PDB entry 7ZME | electron microscopy, 2.83 A resolution | chains U and W of the 26 polymer chains in the assembly

# Chain U
Name: NADH-ubiquinone oxidoreductase
From: Chaetomium thermophilum var. thermophilum DSM 1495
UniProtKB: G0S0R3 (G0S0R3_CHATD); residue numbers follow UniProt; this construct covers 1-186
Chain sequence (186 residues; numbered 1 to 186; the number before each row is that of its first residue):
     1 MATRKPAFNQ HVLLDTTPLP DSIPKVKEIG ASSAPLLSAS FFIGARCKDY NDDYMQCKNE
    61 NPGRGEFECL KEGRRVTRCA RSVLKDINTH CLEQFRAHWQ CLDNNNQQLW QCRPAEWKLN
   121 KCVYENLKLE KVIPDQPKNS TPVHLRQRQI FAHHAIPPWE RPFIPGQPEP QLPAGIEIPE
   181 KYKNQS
Disordered / not traced: 170-186
Cystine bridges: Cys47-Cys79, Cys57-Cys69, Cys101-Cys112

# Chain W
Name: NADH dehydrogenase [ubiquinone] 1 alpha subcomplex subunit 13
From: Chaetomium thermophilum var. thermophilum DSM 1495
UniProtKB: G0SB83 (G0SB83_CHATD); residue numbers follow UniProt; this construct covers 1-121
Chain sequence (121 residues; row label = number of the first residue in the row):
     1 MPQDMPPPGG YEAVQYKRNL PSRGLFRPRP LLAGAAVLML YGWYKLVKGI REQNELAREK
    61 MWARIHLIPL LQAEEDRDHV RRYLADQARE KGLLGENIKV YNSDRYVRPT FAVTPSKPAQ
   121 E
Disordered / not traced: 1-22
Ligand contacts:
  - 1,2-Distearoyl-sn-glycerophosphoethanolamine (3PE), molecule 1: Arg23, Gly24, Leu25, Arg27, Pro30, Leu31, Gly34, Ala35, Leu38
  - 1,2-Distearoyl-sn-glycerophosphoethanolamine (3PE), molecule 2: Met39, Leu40, Trp43, Tyr44, Val47, Lys48, Arg51

# How chain U and chain W interact
Pairs across the interface (88):
  Met1(U) - His79(W)
  Met1(U) - Arg108(W)
  Met1(U) - Pro109(W)
  Ala2(U) - Pro109(W)  hydrogen bond (backbone-backbone)
  Thr3(U) - Arg108(W)
  His11(U) - Pro118(W)
  Leu13(U) - Arg82(W)  hydrogen bond (backbone-side chain)
  Leu13(U) - Ala112(W)  hydrophobic
  Leu13(U) - Val113(W)
  Leu13(U) - Pro115(W)
  Leu14(U) - Arg82(W)
  Asp15(U) - Arg81(W)  hydrogen bond (backbone-side chain)
  Asp15(U) - Arg82(W)  salt bridge
  Asp15(U) - Ala85(W)
  Asp15(U) - Arg89(W)  salt bridge
  Thr17(U) - Arg81(W)  hydrogen bond (backbone-side chain)
  Thr17(U) - Ala85(W)
  Thr17(U) - Arg89(W)
  Pro18(U) - Arg81(W)
  Leu19(U) - Arg77(W)
  Leu19(U) - Val80(W)  hydrophobic
  Leu19(U) - Arg81(W)
  Pro20(U) - Leu84(W)
  Val26(U) - Arg77(W)
  Glu28(U) - Glu74(W)
  Glu28(U) - Arg77(W)  salt bridge
  Leu36(U) - Leu67(W)
  Leu37(U) - Ala63(W)  hydrophobic
  Leu37(U) - Leu67(W)
  Ser40(U) - Ala63(W)
  Ser40(U) - His66(W)
  Ser40(U) - Leu67(W)
  Phe41(U) - Glu59(W)
  Phe41(U) - Ala63(W)  hydrophobic
  Ile43(U) - His66(W)
  Gly44(U) - His66(W)
  Asn51(U) - His66(W)  hydrogen bond (side chain-backbone)
  Asn51(U) - Pro69(W)
  Tyr54(U) - Pro69(W)
  Tyr54(U) - Gln72(W)
  Tyr54(U) - Ala73(W)
  Tyr54(U) - Asp76(W)  hydrogen bond
  Lys58(U) - Gln72(W)
  Lys58(U) - Asp76(W)  salt bridge
  Gly63(U) - Arg105(W)
  Gly63(U) - Tyr106(W)  hydrogen bond (backbone-backbone)
  Arg64(U) - Asp104(W)  salt bridge
  Glu66(U) - Asp76(W)
  Glu66(U) - Val80(W)
  Glu66(U) - Tyr106(W)
  Glu66(U) - Arg108(W)  salt bridge
  Phe67(U) - Val80(W)  hydrophobic
  Phe67(U) - Tyr83(W)  hydrophobic
  Phe67(U) - Tyr106(W)  hydrophobic
  Leu70(U) - Arg77(W)
  Leu70(U) - Val80(W)  hydrophobic
  Gly73(U) - Ala73(W)
  Gly73(U) - Arg77(W)  hydrogen bond (backbone-side chain)
  Arg74(U) - Arg77(W)
  Val76(U) - Pro69(W)
  Val76(U) - Leu70(W)  hydrophobic
  Val76(U) - Ala73(W)  hydrophobic
  Thr77(U) - Arg77(W)  hydrogen bond
  Ala80(U) - Leu70(W)  hydrophobic
  Leu109(U) - Glu59(W)
  Trp110(U) - Leu56(W)  hydrophobic
  Arg113(U) - Leu56(W)
  Arg113(U) - Glu59(W)  salt bridge
  Lys131(U) - Glu59(W)  salt bridge
  Ile133(U) - Glu59(W)
  Ile133(U) - Trp62(W)
  Pro134(U) - Arg58(W)
  Pro134(U) - Trp62(W)
  Asp135(U) - Arg58(W)  hydrogen bond (backbone-side chain)
  Gln136(U) - Arg58(W)
  Pro137(U) - Glu55(W)
  Val143(U) - Glu52(W)
  Val143(U) - Glu55(W)
  Val143(U) - Leu56(W)  hydrophobic
  Val143(U) - Glu59(W)
  His144(U) - Glu59(W)
  Arg146(U) - Glu52(W)  salt bridge
  Arg148(U) - Glu52(W)
  Gln149(U) - Glu52(W)  hydrogen bond
  Ile150(U) - Glu52(W)
  Phe151(U) - Gly49(W)
  Phe151(U) - Gln53(W)
  Phe151(U) - Leu56(W)  hydrophobic
Also at the interface, not in a pair above, chain U (52 interface residues in all): Thr16, Ile23, Ile29, Met55
Also at the interface, not in a pair above, chain W (38 interface residues in all): Lys48, Ile68, Thr114

# Summary
Chain U and chain W form an interface of 52 and 38 residues respectively; the contacts include 11 hydrogen
bonds and 9 salt bridges. Polar contacts include Asp15(U)-Arg82(W), Asp15(U)-Arg89(W) and Glu28(U)-Arg77(W).
Ligands of chain W: 1,2-Distearoyl-sn-glycerophosphoethanolamine.
Chain U is NADH-ubiquinone oxidoreductase and chain W is NADH dehydrogenase [ubiquinone] 1 alpha subcomplex
subunit 13, both from Chaetomium thermophilum var. thermophilum DSM 1495; the structure, CryoEM structure of
mitochondrial complex I from Chaetomium thermophilum (state 2) - membrane arm, was determined by electron
microscopy (same publication as 7ZM7, 7ZM8, 7ZMB, 7ZMG and 7ZMH).
